Entry 7WYM (X-ray diffraction, 2.05 A resolution); this record covers chain A.

# Chain A
Name: 3C-like proteinase nsp5
From: Severe acute respiratory syndrome coronavirus 2
Notes: EC 3.4.22.69
UniProt: P0DTC1 (R1A_SARS2); residues 1-306 here correspond to UniProt positions 3264-3569 (UniProt number = residue number + 3263)
Chain sequence (306 residues; each row starts with the number of its first residue):
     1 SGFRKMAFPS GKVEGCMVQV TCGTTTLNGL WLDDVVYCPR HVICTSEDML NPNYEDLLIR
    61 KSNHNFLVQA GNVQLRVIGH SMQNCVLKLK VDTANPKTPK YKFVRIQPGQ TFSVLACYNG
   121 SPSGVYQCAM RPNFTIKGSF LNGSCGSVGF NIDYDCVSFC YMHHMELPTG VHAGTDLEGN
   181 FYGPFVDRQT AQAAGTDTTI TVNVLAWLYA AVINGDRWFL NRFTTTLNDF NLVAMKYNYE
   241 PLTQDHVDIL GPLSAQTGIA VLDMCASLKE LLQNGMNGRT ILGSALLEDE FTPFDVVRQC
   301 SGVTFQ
Disordered / not traced: 306
Small-molecule neighbours: G7L (N-methyl-N-[[4-(trifluoromethyl)-1,3-thiazol-2-yl]methyl]prop-2-enamide): H41, M49, Y54, N142, G143, S144, C145, H163, H164, M165, D187, R188, Q189
What the authors report for this chain:
  - binding site for G7L: H41, C145

# Overview
Chain A binds compound G7L. The paper reports a binding site for G7L at H41 and C145.
Chain A is 3C-like proteinase nsp5 (Severe acute respiratory syndrome coronavirus 2); the structure, Structure
of the SARS-COV-2 main protease with 337 inhibitor, was determined by X-ray diffraction together with 7WYL,
7WYO and 7WYP from the same study.
